7CTF - chains A and E of the 5 polymer chains in the assembly; structure by electron microscopy, 4.80 A resolution (low resolution: residue-level contacts below are approximate; hydrogen-bond / salt-bridge calls are withheld).

[Chain A]
Name: Origin recognition complex subunit 1
From: Homo sapiens
Reference sequence: Q13415 (ORC1_HUMAN); numbering as in UniProt (aligned over 1-861)
Chain sequence (861 residues; each row starts with the number of its first residue):
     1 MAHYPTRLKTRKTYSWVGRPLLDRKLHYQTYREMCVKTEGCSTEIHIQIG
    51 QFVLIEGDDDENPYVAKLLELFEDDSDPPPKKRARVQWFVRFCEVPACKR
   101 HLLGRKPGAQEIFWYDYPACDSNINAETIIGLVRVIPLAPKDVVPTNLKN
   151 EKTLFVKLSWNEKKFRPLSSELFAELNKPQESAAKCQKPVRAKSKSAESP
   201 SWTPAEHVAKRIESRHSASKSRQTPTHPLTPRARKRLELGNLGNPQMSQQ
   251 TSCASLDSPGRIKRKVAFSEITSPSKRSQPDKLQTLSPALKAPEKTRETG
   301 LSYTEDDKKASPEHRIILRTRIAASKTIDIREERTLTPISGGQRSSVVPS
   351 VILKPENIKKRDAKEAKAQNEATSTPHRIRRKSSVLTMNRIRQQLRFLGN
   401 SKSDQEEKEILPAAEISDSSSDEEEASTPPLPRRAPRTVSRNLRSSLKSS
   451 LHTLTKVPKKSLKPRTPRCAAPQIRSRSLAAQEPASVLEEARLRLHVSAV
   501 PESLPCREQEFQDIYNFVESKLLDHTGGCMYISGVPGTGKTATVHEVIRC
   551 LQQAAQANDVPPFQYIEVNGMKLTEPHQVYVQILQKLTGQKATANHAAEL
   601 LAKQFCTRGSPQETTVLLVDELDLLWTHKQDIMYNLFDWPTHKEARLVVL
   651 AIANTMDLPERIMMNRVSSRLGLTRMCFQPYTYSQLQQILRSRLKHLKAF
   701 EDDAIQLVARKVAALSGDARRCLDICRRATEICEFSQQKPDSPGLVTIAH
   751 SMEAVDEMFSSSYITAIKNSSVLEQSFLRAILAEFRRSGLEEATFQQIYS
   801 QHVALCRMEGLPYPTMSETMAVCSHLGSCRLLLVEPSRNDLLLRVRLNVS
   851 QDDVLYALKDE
Unresolved in the structure: 1-759
Swiss-Prot annotation at these positions:
  - binding site (ATP): Val-500, Gly-534 to Ala-542, Glu-621, Asn-654, Arg-720
  - binding site (Mg(2+)): Asp-620, Glu-621
  - site: Glu-94 (Histone H4K20me2 binding)
  - modified residue: Ser-199 (Phosphoserine), Thr-203 (Phosphothreonine), Ser-252 (Phosphoserine), Ser-255 (Phosphoserine), Ser-273 (Phosphoserine), Ser-287 (Phosphoserine), Lys-326 (N6-acetyllysine), Thr-337 (Phosphothreonine), Ser-340 (Phosphoserine), Ser-417 (Phosphoserine), Ser-420 (Phosphoserine), Ser-478 (Phosphoserine)
  - natural variant: Phe-89 (F89S: In MGORS1), Arg-105 (R105Q: In MGORS1), Glu-127 (E127G: In MGORS1), Arg-666 (R666W: In MGORS1), Arg-720 (R720Q: In MGORS1)
  - mutagenesis: Asp-620 (D620A: Abolished ATPase activity)

[Chain E]
Name: Origin recognition complex subunit 5
From: Homo sapiens
Reference sequence: O43913 (ORC5_HUMAN); residues 1-435 here = UniProt positions 1-435
Chain sequence (435 residues; row label = number of the first residue in the row):
     1 MPHLENVVLCRESQVSILQSLFGERHHFSFPSIFIYGHTASGKTYVTQTL
    51 LKTLELPHVFVNCVECFTLRLLLEQILNKLNHLSSSEDGCSTEITCETFN
   101 DFVRLFKQVTTAENLKDQTVYIVLDKAEYLRDMEANLLPGFLRLQELADR
   151 NVTVLFLSEIVWEKFRPNTGCFEPFVLYFPDYSIGNLQKILSHDHPPEYS
   201 ADFYAAYINILLGVFYTVCRDLKELRHLAVLNFPKYCEPVVKGEASERDT
   251 RKLWRNIEPHLKKAMQTVYLREISSSQWEKLQKDDTDPGQLKGLSAHTHV
   301 ELPYYSKFILIAAYLASYNPARTDKRFFLKHHGKIKKTNFLKKHEKTSNH
   351 LLGPKPFPLDRLLAILYSIVDSRVAPTANIFSQITSLVTLQLLTLVGHDD
   401 QLDGPKYKCTVSLDFIRAIARTVNFDIIKYLYDFL
Unresolved in the structure: 1-3, 84-90, 245-248, 269-294, 329-348, 434-435
Residues lining bound ligands: ATP (adenosine-5'-triphosphate): Val-8, Leu-9, His-38, Thr-39, Ala-40, Ser-41, Gly-42, Lys-43, Thr-44, Tyr-45, Asp-125, Lys-126, Leu-157, Tyr-182, Ile-190, Leu-222, Lys-223, Arg-226
Swiss-Prot annotation at these positions:
  - binding site (ATP): Gly-37 to Thr-44

[Chain A / chain E interface]
Pairs across the interface (15; chain A residue first):
  Ser-817(A) with Glu-163(E)
  Met-820(A) with Glu-163(E)
  Ala-821(A) with Glu-163(E)
  Ser-824(A) with Arg-166(E)
  Ser-828(A) with Thr-169(E)
  Val-834(A) with Asn-168(E)
  Glu-835(A) with Asn-168(E)
  Pro-836(A) with Asn-168(E)
  Ser-837(A) with Glu-163(E); Lys-164(E); Arg-166(E)
  Arg-838(A) with Arg-131(E); Asp-132(E); Lys-164(E)
  Asp-840(A) with Lys-164(E)
Also at the interface, not in a pair above, chain A (12 interface residues in all): Arg-830
Also at the interface, not in a pair above, chain E (8 interface residues in all): Phe-165

[Summary]
12 residues of chain A face 8 of chain E across their interface. Chain E binds ATP. From UniProt: 13
ATP-binding residues, Mg2+-binding residues Asp-620(A) and Glu-621(A) and one mutagenesis site on chain A; 8
ATP-binding residues on chain E.
Here chain A is Origin recognition complex subunit 1 and chain E is Origin recognition complex subunit 5, both
from Homo sapiens. Entry 7CTF (Human origin recognition complex 1-5 State II) was determined by electron
microscopy together with 7CTE and 7CTG from the same study.
